Entry 7PZZ (X-ray diffraction, 1.65 A resolution); this record covers chains A and D of the 4 polymer chains in the assembly.

Chain A (and D):
Molecule: Serine hydroxymethyltransferase 2, mitochondrial
From: Arabidopsis thaliana
Notes: EC 2.1.2.1; chain D of this document is another copy of the same molecule, construct and numbering; everything in this record applies to it too
UniProtKB: Q94C74 (GLYM2_ARATH); residues 41-517 here = UniProt positions 41-517
Sequence (480 residues; each row starts with the number of its first residue):
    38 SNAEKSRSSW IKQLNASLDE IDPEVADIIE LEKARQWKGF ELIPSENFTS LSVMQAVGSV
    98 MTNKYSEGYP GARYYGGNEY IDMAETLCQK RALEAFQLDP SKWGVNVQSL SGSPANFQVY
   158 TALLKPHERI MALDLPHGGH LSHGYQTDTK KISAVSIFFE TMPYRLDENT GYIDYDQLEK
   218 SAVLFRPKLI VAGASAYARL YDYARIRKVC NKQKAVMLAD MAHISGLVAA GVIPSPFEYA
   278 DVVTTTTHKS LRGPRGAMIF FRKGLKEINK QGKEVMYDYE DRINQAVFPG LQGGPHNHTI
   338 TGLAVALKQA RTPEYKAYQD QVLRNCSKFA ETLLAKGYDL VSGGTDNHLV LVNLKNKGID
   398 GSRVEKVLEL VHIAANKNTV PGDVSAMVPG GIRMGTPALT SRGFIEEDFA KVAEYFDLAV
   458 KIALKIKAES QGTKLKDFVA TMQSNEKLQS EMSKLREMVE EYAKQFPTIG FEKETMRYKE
Not modelled in the structure: 38-42 (chain D: fully traced)
Sequence notes: expression tag (38-40)
Modified / non-standard residues: K286 ((2S)-2-amino-6-[[3-hydroxy-2-methyl-5-(phosphonooxymethyl)pyridin-4-yl]methylideneamino]hexanoic acid; LLP)
Curated features (UniProtKB/Swiss-Prot):
  - binding site (L-serine): S82, E104, Y112, H260, K286, R430
  - binding site (pemetrexed): S82, Y102, E104, Y112, S148 to S150, H177, S232, H260, G331, R430
  - binding site (methotrexate): E104, T184 to T186, K414
  - modified residue: K286 (N6-(pyridoxal phosphate)lysine)

Chain A / chain D interface:
Contacting residue pairs (23):
  H164(A) - H164(D)
  R166(A) - E197(D)  salt bridge
  R166(A) - T198(D)  hydrogen bond (side chain-backbone)
  Q183(A) - R223(D)
  T184(A) - R223(D)
  D185(A) - R223(D)  salt bridge
  E197(A) - R166(D)  salt bridge
  E197(A) - E197(D)
  T198(A) - R166(D)  hydrogen bond (backbone-side chain)
  M199(A) - L221(D)
  M199(A) - F222(D)  hydrophobic
  P200(A) - L221(D)
  R202(A) - L221(D)
  S218(A) - L221(D)
  V220(A) - R202(D)
  L221(A) - M199(D)
  L221(A) - P200(D)
  L221(A) - R202(D)
  L221(A) - S218(D)
  F222(A) - F222(D)  hydrophobic
  R223(A) - Q183(D)  hydrogen bond (side chain-backbone)
  R223(A) - T184(D)
  R223(A) - D185(D)  salt bridge

Overview:
The interface between chain A and chain D involves 15 residues on one side and 14 on the other, with 3
hydrogen bonds and 4 salt bridges. Among the polar pairs are R166(A)-E197(D), D185(A)-R223(D) and
R166(A)-T198(D).
Both chains are Serine hydroxymethyltransferase 2, mitochondrial (Arabidopsis thaliana). Entry 7PZZ (Crystal
structure of serine hydroxymethyltransferase, isoform 2 from Arabidopsis thaliana (SHM2)) was determined by
X-ray diffraction, deposited together with 7Q00, 7QPE and 7QX8.
